3J6G - chains D and G of the 18 polymer chains in the assembly; structure by electron microscopy, 5.50 A resolution (low resolution: residue-level contacts below are approximate; hydrogen-bond / salt-bridge calls are withheld).

== Chain D ==
Protein: Tubulin beta chain
From: Sus scrofa
UniProtKB: P02554 (TBB_PIG); the author numbering skips numbers that UniProt does not, so the offset changes along the chain: 1-44 = UniProt 1-44; 47-360 = UniProt 45-358; 369-437 = UniProt 359-427
Sequence (427 residues; row label = number of the first residue in the row; note: 10 numbers in that range are skipped by the numbering (no residue carries them; nothing is unmodelled there)):
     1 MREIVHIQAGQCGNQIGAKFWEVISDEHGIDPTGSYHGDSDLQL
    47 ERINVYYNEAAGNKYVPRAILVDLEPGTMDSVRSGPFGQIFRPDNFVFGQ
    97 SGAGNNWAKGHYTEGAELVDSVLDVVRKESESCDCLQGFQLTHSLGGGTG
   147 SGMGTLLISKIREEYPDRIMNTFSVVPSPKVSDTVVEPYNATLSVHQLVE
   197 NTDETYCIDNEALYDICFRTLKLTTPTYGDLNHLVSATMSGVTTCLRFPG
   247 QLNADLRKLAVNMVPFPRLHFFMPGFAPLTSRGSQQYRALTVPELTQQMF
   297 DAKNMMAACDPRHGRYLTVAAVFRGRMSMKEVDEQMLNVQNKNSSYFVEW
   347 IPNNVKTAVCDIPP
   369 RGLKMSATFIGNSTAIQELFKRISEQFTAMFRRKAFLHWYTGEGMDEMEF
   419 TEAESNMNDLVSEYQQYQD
Disordered / not traced: 1
Small-molecule neighbours:
  - GDP (guanosine-5'-diphosphate): Gly10, Gln11, Cys12, Gln15, Ile16, Asn101, Ser140, Gly142, Gly143, Gly144, Thr145, Gly146, Val171, Pro173, Ser174, Val177, Glu183, Asn206, Leu209, Tyr224, Asn228
  - taxol (TA1): Glu22, Val23, Asp26, Glu27, Leu217, Asp226, His229, Leu230, Ala233, Ser236, Gly237, Phe272, Pro274, Leu275, Thr276, Gln281, Arg369, Gly370, Leu371
Swiss-Prot annotation at these positions:
  - motif: Met1 to Ile4 (MREI motif)
  - binding site (GTP): Gln11, Glu71, Ser140, Gly144, Thr145, Gly146, Asn206, Asn228
  - binding site (Mg(2+)): Glu71
  - modified residue: Ser40 (Phosphoserine), Lys60 (N6-acetyllysine), Ser174 (Phosphoserine), Thr287 (Phosphothreonine), Thr292 (Phosphothreonine), Arg320 (Omega-N-methylarginine)
  - cross-link (Glycyl lysine isopeptide (Lys-Gly)): Lys60 (interchain with G-Cter in ubiquitin), Lys326 (interchain with G-Cter in ubiquitin)

== Chain G ==
Protein: Tubulin alpha-1A chain
From: Sus scrofa
UniProtKB: P02550 (TBA1A_PIG); residues 1-439 here = UniProt positions 1-439
Sequence (439 residues; numbered 1 to 439; the number before each row is that of its first residue):
     1 MRECISIHVGQAGVQIGNACWELYCLEHGIQPDGQMPSDKTIGGGDDSFN
    51 TFFSETGAGKHVPRAVFVDLEPTVIDEVRTGTYRQLFHPEQLITGKEDAA
   101 NNYARGHYTIGKEIIDLVLDRIRKLADQCTGLQGFSVFHSFGGGTGSGFT
   151 SLLMERLSVDYGKKSKLEFSIYPAPQVSTAVVEPYNSILTTHTTLEHSDC
   201 AFMVDNEAIYDICRRNLDIERPTYTNLNRLIGQIVSSITASLRFDGALNV
   251 DLTEFQTNLVPYPRGHFPLATYAPVISAEKAYHEQLSVAEITNACFEPAN
   301 QMVKCDPRHGKYMACCLLYRGDVVPKDVNAAIATIKTKRTIQFVDWCPTG
   351 FKVGINYEPPTVVPGGDLAKVQRAVCMLSNTTAIAEAWARLDHKFDLMYA
   401 KRAFVHWYVGEGMEEGEFSEAREDMAALEKDYEEVGVDS
Disordered / not traced: 1, 39-48
Sequence notes: conflict Gly265 (Ala in P02550)
Small-molecule neighbours: GTP (guanosine-5'-triphosphate): Gly10, Gln11, Ala12, Gln15, Ala99, Asn101, Ser140, Gly143, Gly144, Thr145, Gly146, Ile171, Pro173, Thr179, Glu183, Asn206, Tyr224, Asn228, Ile231
Swiss-Prot annotation at these positions:
  - active site: Glu254
  - binding site (GTP): Gly10, Gln11, Ala12, Gln15, Glu71, Ala99, Ser140, Gly143, Gly144, Thr145, Gly146, Thr179, Glu183, Asn206, Tyr224, Asn228, Leu252
  - binding site (Mg(2+)): Glu71
  - modified residue: Lys40 (N6-acetyllysine), Tyr282 (3'-nitrotyrosine), Ser439 (Phosphoserine)
  - natural variant: Gly265 (A265G: this construct carries the variant), Thr271 to Ala273 (sequence variant, change not given here)
What the authors report for this chain:
  - catalytic residues: Glu254 (citing earlier work)

== Interface between chain D and chain G ==
Residue-residue contacts (50; chain D residue first):
  Gln11(D) - Asn249(G)
  Glu71(D) - Arg2(G)
  Pro72(D) - Arg2(G)
  Gln96(D) - Arg2(G)
  Gly100(D) - Glu254(G)
  Gly100(D) - Thr257(G)
  Asn101(D) - Glu254(G)
  Asn101(D) - Asn258(G)
  Asn101(D) - Lys352(G)
  Asn102(D) - Thr257(G)
  Pro175(D) - Lys336(G)
  Lys176(D) - Asn329(G)
  Val177(D) - Asn329(G)
  Ser178(D) - Thr349(G)
  Ser178(D) - Gly350(G)
  Ser178(D) - Phe351(G)
  Asp179(D) - Asn258(G)
  Asp179(D) - Phe351(G)
  Asp179(D) - Lys352(G)
  Asp179(D) - Val353(G)
  Thr180(D) - Asn258(G)
  Val181(D) - Cys347(G)
  Val181(D) - Gly350(G)
  Tyr210(D) - Pro325(G)
  Tyr210(D) - Lys326(G)
  Tyr210(D) - Asn329(G)
  Thr220(D) - Lys326(G)
  Pro222(D) - Val324(G)
  Pro222(D) - Lys326(G)
  Gln394(D) - Thr349(G)
  Ala397(D) - Asp345(G)
  Ala397(D) - Trp346(G)
  Met398(D) - Trp346(G)
  Met398(D) - Pro348(G)
  Arg401(D) - Trp346(G)
  Arg401(D) - Asp438(G)
  Arg401(D) - Ser439(G)
  Ala403(D) - Met313(G)
  Phe404(D) - Thr257(G)
  Phe404(D) - Asn258(G)
  Phe404(D) - Leu259(G)
  Phe404(D) - Val260(G)
  Phe404(D) - Pro261(G)
  His406(D) - Val260(G)
  His406(D) - Pro261(G)
  His406(D) - Tyr262(G)
  His406(D) - Pro263(G)
  Trp407(D) - Gln256(G)
  Trp407(D) - Thr257(G)
  Trp407(D) - Val260(G)
Also at the interface, not in a pair above, chain D (28 interface residues in all): Gly73, Thr221, Lys402
Also at the interface, not in a pair above, chain G (31 interface residues in all): Arg243, Leu248, Ile332

== Summary ==
28 residues of chain D and 31 residues of chain G are in contact. Bound to chain D: GDP and taxol. Bound to
chain G: GTP. Curated annotation (UniProt) lists 8 GTP-binding residues and Mg2+-binding residue Glu71(D) on
chain D; active-site residue Glu254(G) and 17 GTP-binding residues on chain G. From the paper: the catalytic
residue Glu254(G).
Chain D is Tubulin beta chain and chain G is Tubulin alpha-1A chain, both from Sus scrofa; the structure,
Minimized average structure of microtubules stabilized by taxol, was determined by electron microscopy
together with 3J6E and 3J6F from the same study.
